7KZT - chains Q and M of the 19 polymer chains in the assembly; structure by electron microscopy, 4.20 A resolution (low resolution: residue-level contacts below are approximate; hydrogen-bond / salt-bridge calls are withheld).

Chain Q:
Name: Fanconi anemia core complex-associated protein 100
From: Homo sapiens
Reference sequence: Q0VG06 (FP100_HUMAN); numbering as in UniProt (aligned over 1-881)
Amino-acid sequence (906 residues; numbered -24 to 881; the number before each row is that of its first residue; numbers below 1 keep their minus sign (Met-24 is residue -24)):
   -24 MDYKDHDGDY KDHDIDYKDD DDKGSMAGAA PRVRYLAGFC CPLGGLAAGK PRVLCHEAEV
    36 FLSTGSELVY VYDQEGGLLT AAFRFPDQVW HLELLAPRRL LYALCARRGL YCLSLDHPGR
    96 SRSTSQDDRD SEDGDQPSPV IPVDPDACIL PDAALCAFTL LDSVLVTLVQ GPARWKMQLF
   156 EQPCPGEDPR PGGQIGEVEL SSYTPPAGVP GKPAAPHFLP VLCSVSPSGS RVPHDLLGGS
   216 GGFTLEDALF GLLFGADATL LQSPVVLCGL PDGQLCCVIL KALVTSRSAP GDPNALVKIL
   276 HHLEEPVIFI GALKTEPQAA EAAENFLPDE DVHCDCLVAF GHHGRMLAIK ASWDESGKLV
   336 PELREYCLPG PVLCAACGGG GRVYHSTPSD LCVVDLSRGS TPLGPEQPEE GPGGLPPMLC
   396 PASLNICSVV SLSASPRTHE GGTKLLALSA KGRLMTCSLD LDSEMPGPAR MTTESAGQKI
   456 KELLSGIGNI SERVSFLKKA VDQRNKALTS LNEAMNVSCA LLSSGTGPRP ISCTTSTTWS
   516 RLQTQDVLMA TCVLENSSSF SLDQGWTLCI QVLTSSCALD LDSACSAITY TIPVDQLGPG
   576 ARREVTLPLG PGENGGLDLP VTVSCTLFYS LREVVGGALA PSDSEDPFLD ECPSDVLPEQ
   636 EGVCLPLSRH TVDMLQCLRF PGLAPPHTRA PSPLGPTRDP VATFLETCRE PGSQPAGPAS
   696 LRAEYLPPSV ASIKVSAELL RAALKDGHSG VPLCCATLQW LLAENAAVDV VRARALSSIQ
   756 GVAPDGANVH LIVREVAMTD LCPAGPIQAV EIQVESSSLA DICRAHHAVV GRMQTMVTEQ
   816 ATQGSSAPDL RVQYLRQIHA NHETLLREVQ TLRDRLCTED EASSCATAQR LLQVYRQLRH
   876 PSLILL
Unresolved in the structure: -24 to 4, 94-112, 183-190, 206-216, 261-270, 294-302, 374-382, 409-415, 436-448, 613-634, 686-700
Construct notes: initiating methionine (-24); expression tag (-23 to 0)
UniProt features mapped onto this chain:
  - modified residue: Ser667 (Phosphoserine)

Chain M:
Name: E3 ubiquitin-protein ligase FANCL
From: Homo sapiens
Notes: EC 2.3.2.27
Reference sequence: Q9NW38 (FANCL_HUMAN); residue numbers follow UniProt; this construct covers 1-375
Amino-acid sequence (394 residues; each row starts with the number of its first residue; numbers below 1 keep their minus sign (Met-18 is residue -18)):
   -18 MDYKDDDDKE NLYFQGGGRM AVTEASLLRQ CPLLLPQNRS KTVYEGFISA QGRDFHLRIV
    42 LPEDLQLKNA RLLCSWQLRT ILSGYHRIVQ QRMQHSPDLM SFMMELKMLL EVALKNRQEL
   102 YALPPPPQFY SSLIEEIGTL GWDKLVYADT CFSTIKLKAE DASGREHLIT LKLKAKYPAE
   162 SPDYFVDFPV PFCASWTPQS SLISIYSQFL AAIESLKAFW DVMDEIDEKT WVLEPEKPPR
   222 SATARRIALG NNVSINIEVD PRHPTMLPEC FFLGADHVVK PLGIKLSRNI HLWDPENSVL
   282 QNLKDVLEID FPARAILEKS DFTMDCGICY AYQLDGTIPD QVCDNSQCGQ PFHQICLYEW
   342 LRGLLTSRQS FNIIFGECPY CSKPITLKMS GRKH
Unresolved in the structure: -18 to 0, 371-375
Construct notes: initiating methionine (-18); expression tag (-17 to 0)
Metal / ion sites: Zn2+ site 1: Cys307, Cys310, His334, Cys337; Zn2+ site 2: Cys324, Cys329, Cys359, Cys362
UniProt features mapped onto this chain:
  - zinc finger: Cys307 to Ser363 (RING-type)
  - binding site (Zn(2+)): Cys307, Cys310, Cys324, Cys329, His334, Cys337, Cys359, Cys362
  - modified residue: Ala2 (N-acetylalanine)
  - mutagenesis: Val127 to Tyr128 (No effect on interaction with FANCI and FANCD2), Leu149 (L149A: No effect on interaction with FANCI and FANCD2; when associated with A-166), Tyr158 to Pro159 (Abolishes UBE2T charging), Phe166 (F166A: Does not affect interaction with FANCI and FANCD2; when associated with A-149), Trp212 to Leu214 (Impairs interaction with FANCI and FANCD2), Leu248 (L248A: Impairs interaction with FANCI and FANCD2; when associated with A-252, A-254 and A-265), Phe252 (F252A: Impairs interaction with FANCI and FANCD2; when associated with A-248, A-254 and A-265), Leu254 (L254A: Impairs interaction with FANCI and FANCD2; when associated with A-248, A-252 and A-265), Ile265 (I265A: Impairs interaction with FANCI and FANCD2; when associated with A-248, A-252 and A-254), Cys307 (C307A: Abolishes ubiquitin ligase activity), Ile309 (I309A: Loss of interaction with UBE2T), Cys310 (C310A: Abolishes ubiquitin ligase activity), 3 further mutagenesis entries in UniProt

How chain Q and chain M interact:
Residue-residue contacts (43; chain Q residue first):
  Leu275(Q) - Trp57(M)
  His276(Q) - Trp57(M)
  His276(Q) - Thr61(M)
  His277(Q) - Trp57(M)
  Val335(Q) - Gly65(M)
  Pro336(Q) - Ser64(M)
  Leu338(Q) - Thr61(M)
  Leu338(Q) - Arg98(M)
  Arg339(Q) - Leu101(M)
  Glu340(Q) - Thr61(M)
  Gly386(Q) - Glu100(M)
  Gly386(Q) - Leu101(M)
  Pro387(Q) - Glu100(M)
  Leu459(Q) - Ser112(M)
  Leu459(Q) - Ile115(M)
  Ile462(Q) - Pro107(M)
  Ile462(Q) - Tyr111(M)
  Ser466(Q) - Pro107(M)
  Ser466(Q) - Pro108(M)
  Asn480(Q) - Leu14(M)
  Asn480(Q) - Asp35(M)
  Leu483(Q) - Leu14(M)
  Leu483(Q) - Leu16(M)
  Thr484(Q) - Pro13(M)
  Leu486(Q) - Leu16(M)
  Asn487(Q) - Leu9(M)
  Asn487(Q) - Cys12(M)
  Asn487(Q) - Pro13(M)
  Asn487(Q) - Leu14(M)
  Asn487(Q) - Leu15(M)
  Asn487(Q) - Leu16(M)
  Glu488(Q) - Leu9(M)
  Glu488(Q) - Arg10(M)
  Met490(Q) - Pro17(M)
  Asn491(Q) - Leu9(M)
  Asn491(Q) - Pro17(M)
  Asn491(Q) - Lys22(M)
  Cys494(Q) - Arg20(M)
  Cys494(Q) - Lys22(M)
  Leu497(Q) - Arg20(M)
  Ser498(Q) - Arg20(M)
  Ser534(Q) - Glu5(M)
  Phe535(Q) - Glu5(M)
Also at the interface, not in a pair above, chain Q (29 interface residues in all): Glu279, Glu385, Gly389
Also at the interface, not in a pair above, chain M (29 interface residues in all): Met1, Ala6, Ser56, Gln58, Cys132

In short:
The chain Q/chain M interface involves 29 residues from each chain. Cys307(M), Cys310(M), His334(M) and
Cys337(M) form the Zn2+ site 1. Cys324(M), Cys329(M), Cys359(M) and Cys362(M) coordinate Zn2+ site 2. From
UniProt: 8 Zn2+-binding residues and 19 mutagenesis sites on chain M.
Chain Q is Fanconi anemia core complex-associated protein 100 and chain M is E3 ubiquitin-protein ligase
FANCL, both from Homo sapiens; the structure, Structure of the human fanconi anaemia Core-UBE2T-ID-DNA complex
in intermediate state, was determined by electron microscopy together with 7KZP, 7KZQ, 7KZR, 7KZS and 7KZV
from the same study.
